PDB entry 5TLW | X-ray diffraction, 2.29 A resolution | chains A and B of the 4 polymer chains in the assembly

Chain A (and B):
Protein: Fructose-bisphosphate aldolase A
Source organism: Oryctolagus cuniculus
Notes: EC 4.1.2.13; chain B of this document is another copy of the same molecule, construct and numbering; everything in this record applies to it too
UniProtKB: P00883 (ALDOA_RABIT); residues 1-363 here correspond to UniProt positions 2-364 (UniProt number = residue number + 1)
Sequence (363 residues; numbered 1 to 363; the number before each row is that of its first residue):
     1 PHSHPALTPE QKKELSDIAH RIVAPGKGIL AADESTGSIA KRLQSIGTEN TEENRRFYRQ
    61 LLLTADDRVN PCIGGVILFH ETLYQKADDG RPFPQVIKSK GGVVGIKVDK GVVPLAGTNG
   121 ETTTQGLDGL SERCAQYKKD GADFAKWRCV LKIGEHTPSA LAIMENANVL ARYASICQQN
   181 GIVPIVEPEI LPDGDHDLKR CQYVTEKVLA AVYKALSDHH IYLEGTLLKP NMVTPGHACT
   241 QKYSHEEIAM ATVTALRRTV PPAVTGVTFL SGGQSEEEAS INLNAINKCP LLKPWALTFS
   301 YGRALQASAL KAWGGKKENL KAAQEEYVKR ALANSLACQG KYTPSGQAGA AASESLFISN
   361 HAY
Not modelled in the structure: 345-358
Ligand contacts: RD3 ({[4-(phosphonooxy)phenyl]methylene}bis(phosphonic acid)): Asp33, Glu34, Ser35, Ser38, Lys41, Arg42, Lys107, Lys146, Arg148, Arg303
Swiss-Prot annotation at these positions:
  - active site: Glu187 (Proton acceptor), Lys229 (Schiff-base intermediate with dihydroxyacetone-P)
  - binding site (beta-D-fructose 1,6-bisphosphate): Arg42, Ser271 to Gly273, Ser300, Arg303
  - site: Cys72 (Essential for substrate cleavage), Lys107 (Essential for substrate cleavage), Lys146 (Alkylation inactivates the enzyme), His361 (Alkylation inactivates the enzyme), Tyr363 (Necessary for preference for fructose 1,6-bisphosphate over fructose 1-phosphate)
  - modified residue: Thr8 (Phosphothreonine), Ser35 (Phosphoserine), Ser38 (Phosphoserine), Lys41 (N6-acetyllysine), Ser45 (Phosphoserine), Lys98 (N6-(2-hydroxyisobutyryl)lysine), Lys107 (N6-acetyllysine), Lys110 (N6-acetyllysine), Ser131 (Phosphoserine), Lys146 (N6-(2-hydroxyisobutyryl)lysine), Ser271 (Phosphoserine), Lys311 (N6-malonyllysine), Lys329 (N6-acetyllysine), Asn360 (Deamidated asparagine)
  - cross-link: Lys41 (Glycyl lysine isopeptide (Lys-Gly) (interchain with G-Cter in SUMO1))

How chain A and chain B interact:
Residue-residue contacts - 49 pairs, chain A then chain B:
  His2(A) - His156(B)
  His4(A) - Gly117(B)
  His4(A) - Thr118(B)
  His4(A) - Asn119(B)
  His4(A) - His156(B)  hydrogen bond
  Ala6(A) - Gly117(B)
  Val113(A) - Arg172(B)
  Leu115(A) - Arg172(B)
  Ala116(A) - Ser175(B)
  Ala116(A) - Gln179(B)
  Ala116(A) - His220(B)
  Gly117(A) - His4(B)
  Gly117(A) - Ala6(B)
  Gly117(A) - His220(B)
  Asn119(A) - His4(B)
  Thr123(A) - Arg172(B)
  Gln125(A) - Asp128(B)
  Gln125(A) - Gly129(B)  hydrogen bond (side chain-backbone)
  Gly126(A) - Asp128(B)  hydrogen bond (backbone-side chain)
  Leu127(A) - Asp128(B)  hydrogen bond (backbone-side chain)
  Asp128(A) - Gln125(B)
  Asp128(A) - Gly126(B)  hydrogen bond (side chain-backbone)
  Asp128(A) - Leu127(B)  hydrogen bond (side chain-backbone)
  Asp128(A) - Asp128(B)  hydrogen bond (side chain-backbone)
  Gly129(A) - Gln125(B)  hydrogen bond (backbone-side chain)
  His156(A) - His2(B)  hydrogen bond
  His156(A) - His4(B)
  Leu161(A) - Asp218(B)
  Leu161(A) - His219(B)
  Leu161(A) - His220(B)
  Met164(A) - Asn168(B)
  Met164(A) - His219(B)
  Glu165(A) - Asn168(B)  hydrogen bond
  Glu165(A) - Arg172(B)
  Asn168(A) - Met164(B)
  Asn168(A) - Glu165(B)
  Asn168(A) - Asn168(B)
  Arg172(A) - Val113(B)
  Arg172(A) - Leu115(B)
  Arg172(A) - Thr123(B)
  Arg172(A) - Glu165(B)
  Ser175(A) - Ala116(B)
  Gln179(A) - Ala116(B)
  Asp218(A) - Leu161(B)
  His219(A) - Leu161(B)
  His219(A) - Met164(B)
  His220(A) - Ala116(B)
  His220(A) - Gly117(B)
  His220(A) - Leu161(B)
Also at the interface, not in a pair above, chain A (28 interface residues in all): Lys110, Pro114, Thr118
Also at the interface, not in a pair above, chain B (27 interface residues in all): Lys110

In short:
28 residues of chain A face 27 of chain B across their interface; the contacts include 10 hydrogen bonds.
Polar pairs include His4(A)-His156(B), Gln125(A)-Gly129(B) and Gly126(A)-Asp128(B). Chain A binds compound
RD3.
Both chains are Fructose-bisphosphate aldolase A (Oryctolagus cuniculus). Entry 5TLW
(Fructose-1,6-bisphosphate aldolase from rabbit muscle in complex with the inhibitor 1-phosphate-benzene
4-bisphosphonate) was determined by X-ray diffraction together with 5TLE, 5TLH and 5TLZ from the same study.
